Entry 7RI1 (X-ray diffraction, 2.55 A resolution); this record covers chains A and B.

== Chain A ==
Name: Glycoprotein 120
Organism: Human immunodeficiency virus 1
UniProtKB: R4GRV3 (R4GRV3_9HIV1); the construct has insertions or renumbered stretches relative to UniProt, so the offset changes along the chain: 44-124 = UniProt 1-81; 198-300 = UniProt 82-184; 317-354 = UniProt 185-222; 356-395 = UniProt 223-262; 3 more segments
Amino-acid sequence (382 residues; row label = number of the first residue in the row; note: 97 numbers in that range are skipped by the numbering (no residue carries them; nothing is unmodelled there); a row labelled like 459A-459F holds insertion residues (459A, then the next letters in order)):
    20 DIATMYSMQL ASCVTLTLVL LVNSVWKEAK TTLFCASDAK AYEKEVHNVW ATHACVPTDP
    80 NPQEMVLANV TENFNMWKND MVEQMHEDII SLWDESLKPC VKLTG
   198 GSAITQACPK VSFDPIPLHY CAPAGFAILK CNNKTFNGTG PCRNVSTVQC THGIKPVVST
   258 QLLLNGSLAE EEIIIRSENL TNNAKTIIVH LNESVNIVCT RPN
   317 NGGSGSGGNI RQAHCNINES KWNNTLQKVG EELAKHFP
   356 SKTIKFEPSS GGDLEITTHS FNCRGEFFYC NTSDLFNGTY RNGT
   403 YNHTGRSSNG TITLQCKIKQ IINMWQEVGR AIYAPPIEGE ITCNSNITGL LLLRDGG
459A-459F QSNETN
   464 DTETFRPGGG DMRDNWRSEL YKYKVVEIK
Unresolved in the structure: 20-44, 317-320, 459A-459F
Differences from the reference sequence: expression tag (20-43); conflict Lys63 (Arg20 in R4GRV3), Val85 (Ala42 in R4GRV3), Ala87 (Gly44 in R4GRV3), 48 further conflict positions vs the reference (R4GRV3) not listed; insertion (396, 459A-459B)
Disulfide bonds: Cys54-Cys74, Cys119-Cys205, Cys218-Cys247, Cys228-Cys239, Cys296-Cys331, Cys378-Cys445, Cys385-Cys418
Covalently attached groups: N-acetylglucosamine (NAG) linked to Asn234, Asn241, Asn262, Asn276, Asn289, Asn386, Asn392

== Chain B ==
Name: Lamma VHH antibody J3
Organism: Lama glama
Notes: antibody fragment or engineered binder
Amino-acid sequence (130 residues; row label = number of the first residue in the row):
     1 EVQLVESGGG LVQAGGFLRL SCELRGSIFN QYAMAWFRQA PGKEREFVAG MGAVPHYGEF
    61 VKGRFTISRD NAKSTVYLQM SSLKPEDTAI YFCARSKSTY ISYNSNGYDY WGRGTQVTVS
   121 SAAAHHHHHH
Unresolved in the structure: 123-130
Disulfide bonds: Cys22-Cys93

== Interface between chain A and chain B ==
Residue-residue contacts (46):
  Asn280(A) with Asn106(B)
  Ala281(A) with Lys97(B), hydrogen bond (backbone-side chain); Asn106(B); Tyr108(B)
  Thr283(A) with Lys97(B), hydrogen bond
  Ser365(A) with Asn104(B), hydrogen bond
  Gly366(A) with Ser102(B); Tyr103(B), hydrogen bond (backbone-backbone)
  Gly367(A) with His56(B); Ile101(B); Tyr103(B)
  Asp368(A) with Val54(B); His56(B), salt bridge; Tyr100(B); Ile101(B), hydrogen bond (side chain-backbone)
  Glu370(A) with Tyr100(B)
  Ile371(A) with Tyr100(B), hydrophobic; Ile101(B); Ser102(B)
  Asn425(A) with Ala53(B); Tyr100(B), hydrogen bond (backbone-side chain)
  Met426(A) with Thr99(B), hydrogen bond (backbone-side chain); Tyr100(B), hydrogen bond (backbone-side chain)
  Trp427(A) with Thr99(B); Tyr100(B), hydrogen bond (backbone-side chain)
  Gln428(A) with Gln31(B), hydrogen bond (backbone-side chain)
  Glu429(A) with Asn30(B); Gln31(B); Thr99(B)
  Val430(A) with Asn30(B), hydrogen bond (backbone-backbone); Tyr32(B); Gly52(B); Ala53(B); Arg69(B)
  Gly431(A) with Ala53(B)
  Arg432(A) with Ala53(B); Val54(B)
  Leu455(A) with Lys97(B); Asn106(B)
  Arg456(A) with Asn106(B), hydrogen bond (backbone-side chain)
  Asp457(A) with Asn104(B), hydrogen bond
  Gly473(A) with Ser98(B); Tyr100(B)
  Asp474(A) with Lys97(B); Ser98(B)
  Arg476(A) with Tyr32(B), hydrogen bond
Also at the interface, not in a pair above, chain A (25 interface residues in all): Lys282, Arg469
Also at the interface, not in a pair above, chain B (19 interface residues in all): Ala33

== Overview ==
The interface between chain A and chain B involves 25 residues on one side and 19 on the other; the contacts
include 14 hydrogen bonds and 1 salt bridge. Polar contacts include Asp368(A)-His56(B), Ala281(A)-Lys97(B) and
Thr283(A)-Lys97(B).
Chain A is Glycoprotein 120 (Human immunodeficiency virus 1) and chain B is Lamma VHH antibody J3 (Lama
glama); the structure, Crystal structure of anti-HIV llama VHH antibody J3 in complex with HIV-1 C1086 gp120,
was determined by X-ray diffraction (same publication as 7R73, 7R74, 7RI2 and 7LPN).
